1PP8 - chains K and F of the 3 polymer chains in the assembly; structure by X-ray diffraction, 3.05 A resolution.

== Chain K ==
Molecule: Alpha-scs inr
Sequence (12 nucleotides; numbered 26 to 37; the number before each row is that of its first residue):
    26 GTCACTTCACAT

== Chain F ==
Name: 39 kDa initiator binding protein
Organism: Trichomonas vaginalis
Reference sequence: Q95VR4 (Q95VR4_TRIVA); residues 1-126 here = UniProt positions 1-126
Chain sequence (132 residues; row label = number of the first residue in the row):
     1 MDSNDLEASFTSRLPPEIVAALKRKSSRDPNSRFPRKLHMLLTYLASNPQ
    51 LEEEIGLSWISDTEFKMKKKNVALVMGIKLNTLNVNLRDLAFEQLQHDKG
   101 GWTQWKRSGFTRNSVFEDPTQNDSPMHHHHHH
Unresolved in the structure: 1, 115-132
Sequence notes: expression tag (127-132)
From the paper describing this entry:
  - specificity-determining residues: Lys-25, Arg-28 (proposed by the authors, not directly observed)

== How chain K and chain F interact ==
Pairs across the interface - 21 pairs, chain K then chain F:
  DG26(K) with Arg-28(F), base contact
  DT27(K) with Arg-28(F), hydrogen bond to the base
  DC28(K) with Arg-28(F), hydrogen bond to the sugar
  DA29(K) with Lys-25(F), base contact; Ser-26(F), hydrogen bond to the phosphate; Arg-33(F), phosphate contact
  DC30(K) with Ser-26(F), phosphate contact; Arg-33(F), phosphate contact; Phe-34(F), hydrogen bond to the phosphate; Asn-86(F), sugar contact; Leu-90(F), phosphate contact
  DT31(K) with Ile-78(F), sugar contact; Thr-82(F), sugar contact; Asn-86(F), hydrogen bond to the phosphate
  DT32(K) with Ile-78(F), phosphate contact; Lys-79(F), hydrogen bond to the phosphate; Asn-81(F), base contact; Thr-82(F), hydrogen bond to the phosphate
  DC33(K) with Lys-79(F), salt bridge to the phosphate; Asn-81(F), base contact
  DA34(K) with Asn-81(F), base contact
Interface residues without a listed pair, chain F (15 interface residues in all): Ser-27, Lys-37, Gly-77, Val-85

== In short ==
The interface between chain K and chain F involves 9 residues on one side and 15 on the other; the contacts
include 7 hydrogen bonds and 1 salt bridge. Among the polar pairs are DT27(K)/Arg-28(F), DC28(K)/Arg-28(F) and
DA29(K)/Ser-26(F). The paper reports specificity determinants Lys-25(F) and Arg-28(F).
Here chain K is Alpha-scs inr and chain F is 39 kDa initiator binding protein (Trichomonas vaginalis). Entry
1PP8 (crystal structure of the T. vaginalis IBP39 Initiator binding domain (IBD) bound to the alpha-SCS Inr
...) was determined by X-ray diffraction together with 1PP7, 1Q87, 1Q88 and 1Q89 from the same study.
